5MPB - chains B and C of the 47 polymer chains in the assembly; structure by electron microscopy, 7.80 A resolution (low resolution: residue-level contacts below are approximate; hydrogen-bond / salt-bridge calls are withheld).

[Chain B]
Molecule: Proteasome subunit alpha type-2
Organism: Saccharomyces cerevisiae (strain ATCC 204508 / S288c)
Notes: EC 3.4.25.1
Reference sequence: P23639 (PSA2_YEAST); residues 1-250 here = UniProt positions 1-250
Sequence (250 residues; row label = number of the first residue in the row):
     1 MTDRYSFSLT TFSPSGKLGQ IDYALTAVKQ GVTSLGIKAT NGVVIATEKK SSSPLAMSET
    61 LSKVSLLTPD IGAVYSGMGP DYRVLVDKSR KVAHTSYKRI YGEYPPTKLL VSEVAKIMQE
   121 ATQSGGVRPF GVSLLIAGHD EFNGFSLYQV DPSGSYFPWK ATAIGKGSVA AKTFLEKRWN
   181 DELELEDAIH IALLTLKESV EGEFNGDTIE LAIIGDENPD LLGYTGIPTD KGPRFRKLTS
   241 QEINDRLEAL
UniProt features mapped onto this chain:
  - cross-link: K108 (Glycyl lysine isopeptide (Lys-Gly) (interchain with G-Cter in ubiquitin))

[Chain C]
Molecule: Proteasome subunit alpha type-3
Organism: Saccharomyces cerevisiae (strain ATCC 204508 / S288c)
Notes: EC 3.4.25.1
Reference sequence: P23638 (PSA3_YEAST); residues 0-257 here correspond to UniProt positions 1-258 (UniProt number = residue number + 1)
Sequence (258 residues; each row starts with the number of its first residue; numbering starts at 0):
     0 MGSRRYDSRT TIFSPEGRLY QVEYALESIS HAGTAIGIMA SDGIVLAAER KVTSTLLEQD
    60 TSTEKLYKLN DKIAVAVAGL TADAEILINT ARIHAQNYLK TYNEDIPVEI LVRRLSDIKQ
   120 GYTQHGGLRP FGVSFIYAGY DDRYGYQLYT SNPSGNYTGW KAISVGANTS AAQTLLQMDY
   180 KDDMKVDDAI ELALKTLSKT TDSSALTYDR LEFATIRKGA NDGEVYQKIF KPQEIKDILV
   240 KTGITKKDED EEADEDMK
Disordered / not traced: 0, 245-257
UniProt features mapped onto this chain:
  - cross-link (Glycyl lysine isopeptide (Lys-Gly)): K99 (interchain with G-Cter in ubiquitin), K198 (interchain with G-Cter in ubiquitin), K230 (interchain with G-Cter in ubiquitin)

[Chain B / chain C interface]
Residue-residue contacts (59):
  D3(B) with S2(C)
  R4(B) with S2(C)
  Y5(B) with G1(C); S2(C); Y5(C)
  F7(B) with Y5(C); D6(C); S7(C); G126(C)
  S8(B) with S7(C); G126(C); R128(C)
  L9(B) with S7(C)
  T10(B) with R128(C)
  T11(B) with Q20(C)
  F12(B) with Q20(C); Y23(C); L79(C); P129(C)
  S13(B) with Y23(C)
  P14(B) with Y23(C); E26(C)
  S15(B) with E26(C)
  G16(B) with Y23(C); E26(C); S27(C)
  K17(B) with S27(C)
  L18(B) with L79(C); R128(C)
  A115(B) with E84(C)
  Q119(B) with A81(C); D82(C); I85(C); R128(C)
  T122(B) with R128(C)
  Q123(B) with L127(C); R128(C); F130(C)
  S153(B) with A81(C)
  G154(B) with A81(C); E84(C)
  S155(B) with T80(C)
  Y156(B) with E63(C); E84(C)
  F157(B) with L56(C); E63(C)
  P158(B) with L56(C); E57(C); T60(C); S61(C)
  W159(B) with L55(C); L56(C)
  K160(B) with T54(C); L55(C); L56(C)
  A161(B) with L55(C)
  K172(B) with L55(C)
  E176(B) with T54(C); L55(C)
Interface residues without a listed pair, chain B (33 interface residues in all): S6, K38, K116
Interface residues without a listed pair, chain C (32 interface residues in all): R3, R8, T9, S53, G131

[Overview]
33 residues of chain B and 32 residues of chain C are in contact.
Chain B is Proteasome subunit alpha type-2 and chain C is Proteasome subunit alpha type-3, both from
Saccharomyces cerevisiae (strain ATCC 204508 / S288c); the structure, 26S proteasome in presence of AMP-PNP
(s3), was determined by electron microscopy (same publication as 5MP9, 5MPA, 5MPC, 5MPD and 5MPE).
